Entry 9G74 (electron microscopy, 2.75 A resolution); this record covers chains B and C of the 5 polymer chains in the assembly.

== Chain B (and C) ==
Protein: DNA polymerase subunit gamma-2
From: Mus musculus
Notes: chain C of this document is another copy of the same molecule, construct and numbering; everything in this record applies to it too
UniProt: Q9QZM2 (DPOG2_MOUSE); residues 17-459 here = UniProt positions 17-459
Chain sequence (450 residues; numbered 16 to 465; the number before each row is that of its first residue):
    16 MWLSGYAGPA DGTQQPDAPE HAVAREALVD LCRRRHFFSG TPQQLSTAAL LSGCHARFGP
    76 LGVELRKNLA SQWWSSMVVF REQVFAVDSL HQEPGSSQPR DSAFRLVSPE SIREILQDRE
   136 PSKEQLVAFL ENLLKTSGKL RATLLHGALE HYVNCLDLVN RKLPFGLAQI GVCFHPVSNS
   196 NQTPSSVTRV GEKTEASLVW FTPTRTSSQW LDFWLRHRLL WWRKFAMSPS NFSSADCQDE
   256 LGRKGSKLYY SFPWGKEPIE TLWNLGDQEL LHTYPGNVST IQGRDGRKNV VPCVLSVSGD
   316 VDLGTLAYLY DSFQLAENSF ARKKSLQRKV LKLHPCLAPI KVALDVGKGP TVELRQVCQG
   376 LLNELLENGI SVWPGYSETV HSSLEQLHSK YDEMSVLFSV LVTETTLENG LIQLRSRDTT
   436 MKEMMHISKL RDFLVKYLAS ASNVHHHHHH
Unresolved in the structure: 16-40, 193-202, 329-342, 458-465 (chain C: 16-41, 193-203, 329-342, 459-465)
Sequence notes: initiating methionine (16); expression tag (460-465)

== Chain B / chain C interface ==
Pairs across the interface (118; chain B residue first):
  Arg48(B) - Asn169(C)  hydrogen bond
  His51(B) - Asn169(C)
  His51(B) - Asp172(C)  salt bridge
  His51(B) - Leu173(C)
  Cys69(B) - Leu105(C)
  Cys69(B) - Gln107(C)
  His70(B) - Leu105(C)
  Ala71(B) - Asp103(C)
  Ala71(B) - Leu105(C)
  Pro75(B) - Ala101(C)
  Pro75(B) - Leu173(C)  hydrophobic
  Val78(B) - Ala101(C)  hydrophobic
  Val78(B) - Asp103(C)
  Arg81(B) - Asp103(C)  salt bridge
  Val94(B) - Leu381(C)
  Phe95(B) - Leu381(C)  hydrophobic
  Glu97(B) - Gln374(C)
  Phe100(B) - Trp388(C)  hydrophobic
  Ala101(B) - Pro75(C)
  Ala101(B) - Val78(C)  hydrophobic
  Asp103(B) - Ala71(C)
  Asp103(B) - Val78(C)
  Asp103(B) - Arg81(C)  salt bridge
  Leu105(B) - Cys69(C)
  Leu105(B) - His70(C)
  Leu105(B) - Ala71(C)
  Leu105(B) - Glu207(C)
  His106(B) - His106(C)
  His106(B) - Phe189(C)
  His106(B) - Glu207(C)  salt bridge
  Gln107(B) - Val205(C)  hydrogen bond (side chain-backbone)
  Gln107(B) - Glu207(C)  hydrogen bond
  Gln113(B) - Arg128(C)  hydrogen bond (backbone-side chain)
  Pro114(B) - Arg128(C)  hydrogen bond (backbone-side chain)
  Arg115(B) - Glu125(C)
  Asp116(B) - Pro124(C)
  Asp116(B) - Glu125(C)
  Ser117(B) - Pro124(C)
  Ser117(B) - Glu125(C)
  Ala118(B) - Pro124(C)
  Phe119(B) - Val122(C)
  Phe119(B) - Ser123(C)
  Phe119(B) - Pro124(C)
  Arg120(B) - Arg120(C)
  Arg120(B) - Leu121(C)
  Arg120(B) - Val122(C)  hydrogen bond (backbone-backbone)
  Leu121(B) - Arg120(C)
  Leu121(B) - Leu121(C)  hydrophobic
  Leu121(B) - Leu155(C)  hydrophobic
  Val122(B) - Phe119(C)
  Val122(B) - Arg120(C)  hydrogen bond (backbone-backbone)
  Val122(B) - Val122(C)  hydrophobic
  Ser123(B) - Phe119(C)
  Pro124(B) - Asp116(C)
  Pro124(B) - Ala118(C)
  Pro124(B) - Leu149(C)
  Glu125(B) - Asp116(C)
  Glu125(B) - Ser117(C)
  Ile127(B) - Leu145(C)
  Ile127(B) - Leu149(C)  hydrophobic
  Arg128(B) - Asp116(C)
  Arg128(B) - Leu149(C)
  Leu131(B) - Val142(C)
  Leu131(B) - Leu145(C)  hydrophobic
  Leu131(B) - Glu146(C)
  Gln132(B) - Glu146(C)  hydrogen bond
  Glu135(B) - Lys138(C)  salt bridge
  Pro136(B) - Lys138(C)
  Ser137(B) - Lys138(C)
  Lys138(B) - Glu135(C)  salt bridge
  Lys138(B) - Pro136(C)
  Lys138(B) - Ser137(C)
  Lys138(B) - Lys138(C)
  Lys138(B) - Leu141(C)
  Leu141(B) - Lys138(C)
  Leu141(B) - Leu141(C)  hydrophobic
  Leu141(B) - Val142(C)  hydrophobic
  Leu141(B) - Leu145(C)  hydrophobic
  Val142(B) - Leu131(C)
  Val142(B) - Leu141(C)  hydrophobic
  Phe144(B) - Leu145(C)  hydrophobic
  Leu145(B) - Ile127(C)
  Leu145(B) - Leu131(C)  hydrophobic
  Leu145(B) - Leu141(C)  hydrophobic
  Leu145(B) - Phe144(C)  hydrophobic
  Leu145(B) - Leu145(C)  hydrophobic
  Glu146(B) - Leu131(C)
  Glu146(B) - Gln132(C)  hydrogen bond
  Leu149(B) - Pro124(C)
  Leu149(B) - Ile127(C)  hydrophobic
  Leu149(B) - Arg128(C)
  Leu155(B) - Leu121(C)  hydrophobic
  His166(B) - Ser54(C)
  Asn169(B) - Arg48(C)  hydrogen bond
  Asn169(B) - His51(C)  hydrogen bond (backbone-side chain)
  Asn169(B) - Ser54(C)  hydrogen bond
  Leu173(B) - His51(C)
  Leu173(B) - Pro75(C)  hydrophobic
  Lys177(B) - Ser392(C)  hydrogen bond (side chain-backbone)
  Lys177(B) - Glu393(C)
  Lys177(B) - Thr394(C)
  Val187(B) - His106(C)
  Thr203(B) - Ser123(C)
  Val205(B) - Gln107(C)  hydrogen bond (backbone-side chain)
  Val205(B) - Leu121(C)  hydrophobic
  Glu207(B) - Leu105(C)
  Glu207(B) - His106(C)  hydrogen bond (side chain-backbone)
  Glu207(B) - Gln107(C)  hydrogen bond (side chain-backbone)
  Gln374(B) - Glu97(C)
  Leu381(B) - Val94(C)
  Leu381(B) - Phe95(C)  hydrophobic
  Glu382(B) - Asn458(C)
  Trp388(B) - Phe100(C)  hydrophobic
  Ser392(B) - Gln98(C)
  Ser392(B) - Lys177(C)
  Glu393(B) - Asn175(C)
  Thr394(B) - Lys177(C)
  Thr394(B) - Arg299(C)
Other interface residues (no listed pair), chain B (69 interface residues in all): Ser54, Lys82, Val102, Ser104, Leu148, Cys170, Asp172, Phe189, Val395
Other interface residues (no listed pair), chain C (67 interface residues in all): Trp89, Ser104, His166, Cys170, Val187, Gly206, Glu382

== Overview ==
69 residues of chain B and 67 residues of chain C are in contact; the contacts include 16 hydrogen bonds and 6
salt bridges. Polar contacts include His51(B)-Asp172(C), Arg81(B)-Asp103(C) and His106(B)-Glu207(C).
Chain B and chain C are both DNA polymerase subunit gamma-2 (Mus musculus); the structure, Mouse mitochondrial
DNA polymerase gamma ternary complex in replication conformer, was determined by electron microscopy together
with 9G75, 9G77, 9IBX, 9IBZ, 9IC0, 9IC1 and 9IC3 from the same study.
